7SGL - chains A and E of the 6 polymer chains in the assembly; structure by electron microscopy, 3.00 A resolution.

[Chain A]
Protein: DNA-dependent protein kinase catalytic subunit
Organism: Homo sapiens
Notes: EC 2.7.11.1
Reference sequence: P78527 (PRKDC_HUMAN); residues 1-4128 here = UniProt positions 1-4128
Sequence (4128 residues; each row starts with the number of its first residue):
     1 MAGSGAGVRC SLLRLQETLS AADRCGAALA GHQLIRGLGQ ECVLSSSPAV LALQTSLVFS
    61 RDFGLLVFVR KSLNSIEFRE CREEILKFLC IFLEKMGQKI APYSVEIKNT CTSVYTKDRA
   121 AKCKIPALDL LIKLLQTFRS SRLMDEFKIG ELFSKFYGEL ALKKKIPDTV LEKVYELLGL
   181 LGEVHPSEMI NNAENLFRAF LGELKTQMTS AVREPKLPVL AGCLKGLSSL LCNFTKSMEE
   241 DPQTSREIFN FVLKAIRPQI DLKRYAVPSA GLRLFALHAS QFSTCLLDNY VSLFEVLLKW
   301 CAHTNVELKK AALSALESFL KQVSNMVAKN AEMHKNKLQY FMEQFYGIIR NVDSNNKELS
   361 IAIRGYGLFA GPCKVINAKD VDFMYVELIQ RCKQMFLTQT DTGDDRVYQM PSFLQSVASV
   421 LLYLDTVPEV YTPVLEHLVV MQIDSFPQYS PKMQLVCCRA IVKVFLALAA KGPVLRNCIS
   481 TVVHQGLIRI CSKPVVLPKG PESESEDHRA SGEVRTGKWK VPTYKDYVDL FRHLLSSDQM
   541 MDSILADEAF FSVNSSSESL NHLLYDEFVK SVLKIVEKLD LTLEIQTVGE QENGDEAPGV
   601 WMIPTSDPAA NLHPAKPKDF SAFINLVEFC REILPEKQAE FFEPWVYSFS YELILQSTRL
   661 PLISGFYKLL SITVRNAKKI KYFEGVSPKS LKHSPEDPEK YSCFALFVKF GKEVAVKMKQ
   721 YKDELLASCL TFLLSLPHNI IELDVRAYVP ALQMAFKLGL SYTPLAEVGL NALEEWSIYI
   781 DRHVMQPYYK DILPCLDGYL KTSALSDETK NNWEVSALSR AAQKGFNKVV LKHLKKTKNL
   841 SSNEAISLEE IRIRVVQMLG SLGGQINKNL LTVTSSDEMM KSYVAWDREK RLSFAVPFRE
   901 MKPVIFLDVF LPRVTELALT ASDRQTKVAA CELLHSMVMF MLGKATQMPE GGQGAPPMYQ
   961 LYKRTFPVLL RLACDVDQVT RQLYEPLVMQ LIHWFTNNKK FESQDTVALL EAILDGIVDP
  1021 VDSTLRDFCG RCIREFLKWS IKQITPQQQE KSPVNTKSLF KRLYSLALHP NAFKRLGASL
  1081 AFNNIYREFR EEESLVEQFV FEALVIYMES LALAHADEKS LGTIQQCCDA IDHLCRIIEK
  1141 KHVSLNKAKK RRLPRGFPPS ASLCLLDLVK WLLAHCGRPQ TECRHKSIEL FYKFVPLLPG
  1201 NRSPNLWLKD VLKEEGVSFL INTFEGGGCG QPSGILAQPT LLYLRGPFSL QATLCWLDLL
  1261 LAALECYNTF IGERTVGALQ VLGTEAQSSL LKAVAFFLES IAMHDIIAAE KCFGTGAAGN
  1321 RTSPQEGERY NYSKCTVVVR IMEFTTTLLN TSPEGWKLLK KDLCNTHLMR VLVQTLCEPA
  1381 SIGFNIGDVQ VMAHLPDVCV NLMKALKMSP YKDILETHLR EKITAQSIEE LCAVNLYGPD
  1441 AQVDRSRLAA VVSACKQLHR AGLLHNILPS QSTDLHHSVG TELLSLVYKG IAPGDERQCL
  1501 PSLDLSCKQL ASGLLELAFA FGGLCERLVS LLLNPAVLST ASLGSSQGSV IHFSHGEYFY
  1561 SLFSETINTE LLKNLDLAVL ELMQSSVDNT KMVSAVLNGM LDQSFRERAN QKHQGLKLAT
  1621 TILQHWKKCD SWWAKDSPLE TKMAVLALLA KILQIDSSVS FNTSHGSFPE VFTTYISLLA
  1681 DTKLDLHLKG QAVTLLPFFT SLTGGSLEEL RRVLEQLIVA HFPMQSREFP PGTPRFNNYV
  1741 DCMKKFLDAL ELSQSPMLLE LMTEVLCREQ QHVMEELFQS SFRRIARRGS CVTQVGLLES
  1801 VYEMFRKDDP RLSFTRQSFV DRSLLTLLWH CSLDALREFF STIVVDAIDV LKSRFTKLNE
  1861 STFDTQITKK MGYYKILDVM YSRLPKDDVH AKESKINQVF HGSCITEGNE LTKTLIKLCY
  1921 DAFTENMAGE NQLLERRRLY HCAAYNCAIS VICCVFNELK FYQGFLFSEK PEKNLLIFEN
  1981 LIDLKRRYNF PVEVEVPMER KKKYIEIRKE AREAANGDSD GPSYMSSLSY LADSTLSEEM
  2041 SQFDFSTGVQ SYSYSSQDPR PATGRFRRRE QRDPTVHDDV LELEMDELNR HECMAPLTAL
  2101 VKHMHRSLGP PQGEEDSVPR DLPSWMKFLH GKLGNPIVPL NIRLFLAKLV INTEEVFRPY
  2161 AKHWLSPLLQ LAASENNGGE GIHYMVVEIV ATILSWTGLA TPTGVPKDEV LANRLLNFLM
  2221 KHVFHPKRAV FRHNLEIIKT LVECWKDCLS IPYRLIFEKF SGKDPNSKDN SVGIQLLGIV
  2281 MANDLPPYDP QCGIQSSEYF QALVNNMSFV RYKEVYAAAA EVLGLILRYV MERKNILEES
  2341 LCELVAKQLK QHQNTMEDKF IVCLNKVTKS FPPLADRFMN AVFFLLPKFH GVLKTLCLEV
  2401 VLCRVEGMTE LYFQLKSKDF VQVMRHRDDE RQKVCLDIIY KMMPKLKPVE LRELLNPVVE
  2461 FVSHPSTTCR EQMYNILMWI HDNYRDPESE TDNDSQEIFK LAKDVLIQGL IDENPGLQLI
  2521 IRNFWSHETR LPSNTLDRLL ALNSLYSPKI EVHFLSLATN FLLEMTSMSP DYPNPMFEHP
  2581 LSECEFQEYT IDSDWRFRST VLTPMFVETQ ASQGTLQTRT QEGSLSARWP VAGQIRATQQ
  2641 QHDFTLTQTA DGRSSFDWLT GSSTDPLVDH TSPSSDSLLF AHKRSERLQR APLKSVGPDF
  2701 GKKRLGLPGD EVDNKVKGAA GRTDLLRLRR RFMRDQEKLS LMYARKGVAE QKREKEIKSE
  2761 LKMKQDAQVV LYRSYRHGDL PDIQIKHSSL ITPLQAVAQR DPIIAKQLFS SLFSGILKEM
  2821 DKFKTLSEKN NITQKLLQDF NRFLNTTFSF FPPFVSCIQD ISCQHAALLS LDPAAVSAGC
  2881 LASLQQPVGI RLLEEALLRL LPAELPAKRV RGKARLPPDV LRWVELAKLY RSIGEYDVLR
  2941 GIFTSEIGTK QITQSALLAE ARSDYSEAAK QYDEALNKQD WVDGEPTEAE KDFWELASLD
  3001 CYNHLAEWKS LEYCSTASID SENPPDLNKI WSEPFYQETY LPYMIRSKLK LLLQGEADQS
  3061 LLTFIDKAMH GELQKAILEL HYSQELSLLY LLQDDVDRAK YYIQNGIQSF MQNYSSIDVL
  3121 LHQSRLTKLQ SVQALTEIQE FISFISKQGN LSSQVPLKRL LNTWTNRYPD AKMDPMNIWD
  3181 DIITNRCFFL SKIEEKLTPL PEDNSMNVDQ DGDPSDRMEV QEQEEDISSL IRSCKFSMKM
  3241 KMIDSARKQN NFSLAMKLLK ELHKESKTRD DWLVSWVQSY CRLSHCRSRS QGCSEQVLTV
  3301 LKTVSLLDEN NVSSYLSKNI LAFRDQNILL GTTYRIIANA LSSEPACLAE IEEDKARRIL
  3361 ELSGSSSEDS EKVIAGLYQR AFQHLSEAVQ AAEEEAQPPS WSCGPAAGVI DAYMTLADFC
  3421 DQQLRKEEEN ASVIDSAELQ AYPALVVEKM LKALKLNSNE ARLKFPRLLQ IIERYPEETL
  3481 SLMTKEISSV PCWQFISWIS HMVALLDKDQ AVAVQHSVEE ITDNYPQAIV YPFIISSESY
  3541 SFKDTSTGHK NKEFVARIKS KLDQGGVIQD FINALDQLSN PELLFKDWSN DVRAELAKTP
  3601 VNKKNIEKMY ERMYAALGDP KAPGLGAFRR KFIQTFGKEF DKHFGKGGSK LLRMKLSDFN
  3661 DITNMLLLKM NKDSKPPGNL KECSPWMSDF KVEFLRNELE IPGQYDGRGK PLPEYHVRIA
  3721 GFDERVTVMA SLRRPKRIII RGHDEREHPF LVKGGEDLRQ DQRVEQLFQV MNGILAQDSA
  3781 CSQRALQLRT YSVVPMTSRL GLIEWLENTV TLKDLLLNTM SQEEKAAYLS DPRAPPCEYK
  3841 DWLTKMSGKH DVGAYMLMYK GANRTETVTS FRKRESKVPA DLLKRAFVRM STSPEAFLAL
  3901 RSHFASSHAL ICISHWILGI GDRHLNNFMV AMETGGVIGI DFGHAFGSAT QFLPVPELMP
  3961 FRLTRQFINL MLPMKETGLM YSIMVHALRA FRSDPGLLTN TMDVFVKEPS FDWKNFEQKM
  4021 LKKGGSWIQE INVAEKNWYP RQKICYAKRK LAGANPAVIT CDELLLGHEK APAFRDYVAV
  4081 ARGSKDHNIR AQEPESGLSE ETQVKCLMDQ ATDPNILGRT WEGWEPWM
Disordered / not traced: 586-606, 688-696, 803-811, 823-844, 1541-1548, 2058-2082, 2108-2118, 2615-2629, 2650-2767, 2904-2915, 3199-3224
Modified / non-standard residues: Thr2609, Thr2638, Thr2645, Thr2647 (phosphothreonine; TPO)
Metal / ion sites: Mg2+: Asn3927, Asp3941 (together with ATP)
Small-molecule neighbours: ATP (adenosine-5'-triphosphate): Phe2597, Met3729, Ser3731, Pro3735, Leu3751, Lys3753, Tyr3791, Ile3803, Glu3804, Trp3805, Leu3806, Thr3809, Thr3811, His3924, Asn3926, Asn3927, Met3929, Ile3940, Asp3941, Lys4023
Curated features (UniProtKB/Swiss-Prot):
  - region: Leu1503 to Leu1538 (Interaction with C1D), Glu2737 to Gln2765 (May split the end of the DNA molecule, with the two strands separating around the region), Val3728 to Arg3734 (G-loop), Gly3919 to Asn3927 (Catalytic loop), Gly3939 to Thr3964 (Activation loop)
  - site: Asp2020, Gly2021 (Cleavage)
  - modified residue: Lys117 (N6-acetyllysine), Ser511 (Phosphoserine), Ser687 (Phosphoserine), Lys828 (N6-acetyllysine), Ser841 (Phosphoserine), Ser893 (Phosphoserine), Ser1065 (Phosphoserine), Lys1209 (N6-acetyllysine), Lys1970 (N6-acetyllysine), Ser2056 (Phosphoserine), Lys2259 (N6-acetyllysine), Thr2535 (Phosphothreonine), Thr2609 (Phosphothreonine), Ser2612 (Phosphoserine), Thr2638 (Phosphothreonine), Thr2647 (Phosphothreonine), Ser2789 (Phosphoserine), Ser3205 (Phosphoserine), Lys3241 (N6-acetyllysine), Lys3260 (N6-acetyllysine) and 6 more in UniProt
  - natural variant: Lys263 (K263N: In a lung adenocarcinoma sample), Gly500 (G500S: In a metastatic melanoma sample), Arg1136 (R1136H: In a colorectal adenocarcinoma sample), Arg1447 (R1447M: In a lung squamous cell carcinoma sample), Ala1680 (A1680V: In a metastatic melanoma sample), Ser2810 (S2810N: In a metastatic melanoma sample), Gly2941 (G2941A: In a lung neuroendocrine carcinoma sample), Leu3062 (L3062R: In IMD26), Ala3574 (A3574V: In IMD26)
  - mutagenesis: Leu1510 (L1510P: Loss of interaction with C1D), Glu1516 to Leu1517 (Loss of interaction with C1D), Thr2609 (T2609A: Leads to radiation sensitivity and impaired DSB joining. Gives rise to reduced phosphorylation; when associated with A-2612), Ser2612 (S2612A: Reduced phosphorylation; when associated with A-2609), Thr2638 (T2638A: Alleviates phosphorylation, leaves a fully active enzyme with compromised cellular resistance to ionizing radiation without affecting DNA end joining; when associated with A-2647), Thr2647 (T2647A: Alleviates phosphorylation, leaves a fully active enzyme with compromised cellular resistance to ionizing radiation without affecting DNA end joining; when associated with A-2638)
From the paper describing this entry:
  - post-translational modification sites: Thr2609, Thr2638, Thr2645, Thr2647
  - contacts within the chain: Lys1042-Thr2638, Thr2638-Arg2773, Thr2638-Arg2776
  - conformationally variable residues (helix shift): Glu814 to Thr837, Ser2034 to Gly2048

[Chain E]
Molecule: Hairpin_1
Sequence (54 nucleotides; row label = number of the first residue in the row):
     1 TCAGAAGCAG TAGAGCATGC ATATATGCAT GCTCTACTGC TTCTGACGAT ATCG
Metal / ion sites: Mg2+ site 1: DA25 (shared with 2 residues of chain D)

[How chain A and chain E interact]
Contacting residue pairs - 13 pairs, chain A then chain E:
  Arg119(A) - DT35(E)  salt bridge to the phosphate
  Ala120(A) - DC34(E)  phosphate contact
  Ala121(A) - DC34(E)  hydrogen bond to the phosphate
  Lys164(A) - DC8(E)  salt bridge to the phosphate
  Pro167(A) - DT33(E)  phosphate contact
  Asp168(A) - DT33(E)  hydrogen bond to the phosphate
  Thr169(A) - DC32(E)  phosphate contact
  Thr169(A) - DT33(E)  hydrogen bond to the phosphate
  Arg213(A) - DG10(E)  salt bridge to the phosphate
  Pro218(A) - DC32(E)  phosphate contact
  Lys263(A) - DT30(E)  phosphate contact
  Lys263(A) - DG31(E)  salt bridge to the phosphate
  Arg264(A) - DG31(E)  sugar contact
Other interface residues (no listed pair), chain A (13 interface residues in all): Lys122, Lys163
Other interface residues (no listed pair), chain E (9 interface residues in all): DA9

[Overview]
13 residues of chain A face 9 of chain E across their interface, with 3 hydrogen bonds and 4 salt bridges.
Polar pairs include Ala121(A)-DC34(E), Asp168(A)-DT33(E) and Thr169(A)-DT33(E). Chain A binds ATP. From
UniProt: 7 mutagenesis sites on chain A. From the paper: modification sites Thr2609(A), Thr2638(A) and
Thr2645(A) among others; conformational variability at Glu814(A) and Ser2034(A).
Here chain A is DNA-dependent protein kinase catalytic subunit (Homo sapiens) and chain E is Hairpin_1. Entry
7SGL (DNA-PK complex of DNA end processing) was determined by electron microscopy together with 7SU3 and 7SUD
from the same study.
